8KD7 - chains Q and Y of the 16 polymer chains in the assembly; structure by electron microscopy, 3.09 A resolution.

# Chain Q
Name: Histone H2A
Source organism: Xenopus laevis
UniProt: Q6AZJ8 (Q6AZJ8_XENLA); residues 1-129 here correspond to UniProt positions 2-130 (UniProt number = residue number + 1)
Sequence (129 residues; numbered 1 to 129; the number before each row is that of its first residue):
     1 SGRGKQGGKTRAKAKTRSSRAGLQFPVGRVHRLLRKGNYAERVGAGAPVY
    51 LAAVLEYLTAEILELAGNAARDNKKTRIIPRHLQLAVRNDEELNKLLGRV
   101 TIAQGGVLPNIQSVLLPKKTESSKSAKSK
Not modelled in the structure: 1-10, 118-129

# Chain Y
Molecule: 167bp DNA
Sequence (167 nucleotides; each row starts with the number of its first residue; numbers below 1 keep their minus sign (DC-73 is residue -73)):
   -73 CTGGAGAATCCCGGTGCCGAGGCCGCTCAATTGGTCGTAGACAGCTCTAG
   -23 CACCGCTTAAACGCACGTACGCGCTGTCCCCCGCGTTTTAACCGCCAAGG
    27 GGATTACTCCCTAGTCTCCAGGCACGTGTCAGATATATACATCCTGTTCT
    77 AGAGCGGCCGCCACCGC
Not modelled in the structure: -73, 80-93

# Chain Q / chain Y interface
Residue-residue contacts (18; chain Q residue first):
  Arg11(Q) with DT-42(Y), hydrogen bond to the sugar; DG-41(Y), sugar contact
  Lys13(Q) with DT-42(Y), sugar contact
  Ala14(Q) with DT-43(Y), phosphate contact; DT-42(Y), sugar contact
  Lys15(Q) with DT-43(Y), hydrogen bond to the phosphate; DT-42(Y), hydrogen bond to the phosphate
  Thr16(Q) with DT-43(Y), phosphate contact
  Arg17(Q) with DT-43(Y), salt bridge to the phosphate
  Arg20(Q) with DT-42(Y), salt bridge to the phosphate
  Gly28(Q) with DA-44(Y), phosphate contact; DT-43(Y), phosphate contact
  Arg29(Q) with DA-44(Y), salt bridge to the phosphate
  Arg32(Q) with DA-44(Y), salt bridge to the phosphate
  Glu41(Q) with DA-35(Y), sugar contact
  Arg42(Q) with DA-35(Y), phosphate contact; DG-34(Y), sugar contact
  Arg77(Q) with DA-54(Y), phosphate contact
Interface residues without a listed pair, chain Q (14 interface residues in all): Ser18
Interface residues without a listed pair, chain Y (9 interface residues in all): DG-53, DA-45

# In short
Chain Q and chain Y form an interface of 14 and 9 residues respectively; the contacts include 3 hydrogen bonds
and 4 salt bridges. Polar pairs include Arg11(Q)-DT-42(Y), Lys15(Q)-DT-43(Y) and Lys15(Q)-DT-42(Y).
Chain Q is Histone H2A (Xenopus laevis) and chain Y is 167bp DNA; the structure, Rpd3S in complex with
nucleosome with H3K36MLA modification and 167bp DNA, was determined by electron microscopy (same publication
as 8KC7, 8KD2, 8KD3, 8KD4, 8KD5 and 8KD6).
